PDB entry 6Y0U | X-ray diffraction, 1.49 A resolution | chains A and C of the 7 polymer chains in the assembly

[Chain A (and C)]
Molecule: Fucose-binding lectin
From: Pseudomonas aeruginosa
Notes: chain C of this document is another copy of the same molecule, construct and numbering; everything in this record applies to it too
Reference sequence: A0A069Q9V4 (A0A069Q9V4_PSEAI); residues 0-114 here correspond to UniProt positions 1-115 (UniProt number = residue number + 1)
Chain sequence (115 residues; numbered 0 to 114; the number before each row is that of its first residue; numbering starts at 0):
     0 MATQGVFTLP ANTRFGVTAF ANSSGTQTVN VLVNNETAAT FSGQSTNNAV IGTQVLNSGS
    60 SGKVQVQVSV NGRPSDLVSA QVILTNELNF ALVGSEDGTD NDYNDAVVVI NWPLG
Unresolved in the structure: 0
Bound ions: Ca2+ site 1: Asn21, Asp101, Asn103, Asp104 (together with ZDC) (shared with 1 residue of chain B); Ca2+ site 2: Glu95, Asp99, Asp101, Asp104 (together with ZDC); Ca2+ site 3: Gly114 (together with ZDC) (shared with 4 residues of chain B)
Small-molecule neighbours: ZDC (3,7-anhydro-2,8-dideoxy-L-glycero-D-gluco-octonic acid): Asn21, Ser22, Ser23, Gly24, Thr45, Glu95, Asp96, Gly97, Asp99, Asp101, Asn103, Asp104

[Chain A / chain C interface]
Contacting residue pairs - 18 pairs, chain A then chain C:
  Ala1(A) - Thr84(C)
  Thr2(A) - Thr84(C)  hydrogen bond (backbone-side chain)
  Gln3(A) - Thr84(C)
  Val5(A) - Asn85(C)
  Phe6(A) - Asn85(C)
  Thr7(A) - Asn85(C)  hydrogen bond (backbone-side chain)
  Ala79(A) - Ile82(C)
  Gln80(A) - Gln80(C)
  Gln80(A) - Val81(C)
  Gln80(A) - Ile82(C)  hydrogen bond (backbone-backbone)
  Val81(A) - Gln80(C)
  Ile82(A) - Ala79(C)
  Ile82(A) - Gln80(C)  hydrogen bond (backbone-backbone)
  Thr84(A) - Ala1(C)
  Thr84(A) - Thr2(C)  hydrogen bond (side chain-backbone)
  Asn85(A) - Val5(C)
  Asn85(A) - Phe6(C)
  Asn85(A) - Thr7(C)  hydrogen bond
Interface residues without a listed pair, chain A (13 interface residues in all): Leu83
Interface residues without a listed pair, chain C (13 interface residues in all): Gln3, Leu83

[Overview]
Chain A and chain C each contribute 13 residues to their interface, with 6 hydrogen bonds. Among the polar
pairs are Thr2(A)-Thr84(C), Thr7(A)-Asn85(C) and Gln80(A)-Ile82(C). Bound to chain A: compound ZDC. The Ca2+
site 1 is built by Asn21(A), Asp101(A), Asn103(A) and Asp104(A).
Both chains are Fucose-binding lectin (Pseudomonas aeruginosa). Entry 6Y0U (Fucosylated Bicyclic peptide bp71
bound to the fucose binding lectin LecB PA-IIL from Pseudomonas aeruginosa at ...) was determined by X-ray
diffraction together with 6Y0V from the same study.
